Entry 5ICZ (X-ray diffraction, 2.55 A resolution); this record covers chains A and B of the 3 polymer chains in the assembly.

[Chain A]
Molecule: Cetuximab Fab light chain
Organism: Mus MUSCULUS, homo sapiens
Notes: antibody fragment or engineered binder
Chain sequence (213 residues; row label = number of the first residue in the row):
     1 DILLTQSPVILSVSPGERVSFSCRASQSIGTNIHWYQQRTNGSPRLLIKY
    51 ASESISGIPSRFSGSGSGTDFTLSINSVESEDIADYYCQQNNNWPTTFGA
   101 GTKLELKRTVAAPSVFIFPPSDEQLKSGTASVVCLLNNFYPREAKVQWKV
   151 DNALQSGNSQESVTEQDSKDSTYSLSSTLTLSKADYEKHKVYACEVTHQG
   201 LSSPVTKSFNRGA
Disulfide bonds: Cys23-Cys88, Cys134-Cys194

[Chain B]
Molecule: Cetuximab Fab heavy chain
Organism: Mus MUSCULUS, homo sapiens
Notes: antibody fragment or engineered binder
Chain sequence (221 residues; row label = number of the first residue in the row):
     1 QVQLKQSGPGLVQPSQSLSITCTVSGFSLTNYGVHWVRQSPGKGLEWLGV
    51 IWSGGNTDYNTPFTSRLSINKDNSKSQVFFKMNSLQSNDTAIYYCARALT
   101 YYDYEFAYWGQGTLVTVSAASTKGPSVFPLAPSSKSTSGGTAALGCLVKD
   151 YFPEPVTVSWNSGALTSGVHTFPAVLQSSGLYSLSSVVTVPSSSLGTQTY
   201 ICNVNHKPSNTKVDKRVEPKS
Not modelled in the structure: 134-137, 221
Disulfide bonds: Cys22-Cys95, Cys146-Cys202

[How chain A and chain B interact]
Residue-residue contacts (63; chain A residue first):
  His34(A) - Glu105(B)
  Tyr36(A) - Tyr104(B)
  Tyr36(A) - Glu105(B)
  Tyr36(A) - Phe106(B)  hydrogen bond (side chain-backbone)
  Tyr36(A) - Trp109(B)
  Gln38(A) - Gln39(B)  hydrogen bond
  Gln38(A) - Tyr94(B)  hydrogen bond
  Ser43(A) - Tyr94(B)
  Ser43(A) - Trp109(B)
  Ser43(A) - Gly110(B)  hydrogen bond (side chain-backbone)
  Ser43(A) - Gln111(B)
  Pro44(A) - Trp109(B)  hydrogen bond (backbone-side chain)
  Leu46(A) - Phe106(B)
  Leu46(A) - Ala107(B)  hydrophobic
  Lys49(A) - Leu99(B)
  Tyr50(A) - Asp103(B)  hydrogen bond
  Tyr87(A) - Gln39(B)
  Tyr87(A) - Leu45(B)  hydrophobic
  Gln89(A) - Tyr104(B)  hydrogen bond (side chain-backbone)
  Gln89(A) - Phe106(B)
  Asn91(A) - Asp103(B)
  Asn91(A) - Tyr104(B)
  Trp94(A) - Trp47(B)  hydrophobic
  Trp94(A) - Tyr59(B)
  Trp94(A) - Asn60(B)
  Trp94(A) - Thr61(B)
  Pro95(A) - Trp47(B)  hydrophobic
  Pro95(A) - Asn60(B)
  Thr96(A) - Trp47(B)
  Thr96(A) - Tyr104(B)
  Phe98(A) - Leu45(B)  hydrophobic
  Phe116(A) - Ala143(B)  hydrophobic
  Phe118(A) - Leu130(B)
  Phe118(A) - Ala131(B)
  Phe118(A) - Ala143(B)
  Ser121(A) - Phe128(B)
  Ser121(A) - Pro129(B)
  Glu123(A) - Val127(B)
  Glu123(A) - Phe128(B)
  Glu123(A) - Pro129(B)
  Glu123(A) - Lys215(B)  salt bridge
  Gln124(A) - Phe128(B)
  Gln124(A) - Lys149(B)
  Ser131(A) - Leu147(B)
  Ser131(A) - Lys149(B)
  Val133(A) - Leu130(B)  hydrophobic
  Leu135(A) - Phe172(B)  hydrophobic
  Asn137(A) - His170(B)
  Asn137(A) - Thr189(B)
  Asn138(A) - His170(B)  hydrogen bond
  Gln160(A) - Val175(B)
  Gln160(A) - Leu176(B)  hydrogen bond (side chain-backbone)
  Gln160(A) - Gln177(B)
  Glu161(A) - Val175(B)
  Ser162(A) - Phe172(B)
  Ser162(A) - Pro173(B)  hydrogen bond (side chain-backbone)
  Ser162(A) - Val175(B)
  Val163(A) - Pro173(B)
  Thr164(A) - Phe172(B)
  Ser174(A) - His170(B)  hydrogen bond
  Ser174(A) - Phe172(B)
  Leu175(A) - Phe172(B)
  Ser176(A) - Phe172(B)
Interface residues without a listed pair, chain A (36 interface residues in all): Gly42, Ile55, Asp122
Interface residues without a listed pair, chain B (42 interface residues in all): Val37, Glu46, Gly112, Ser138, Thr141, Leu144, Thr171, Ser185, Val187, Lys220

[In short]
36 residues of chain A face 42 of chain B across their interface; the contacts include 11 hydrogen bonds and 1
salt bridge. Polar pairs include Glu123(A)-Lys215(B), Tyr36(A)-Phe106(B) and Gln38(A)-Gln39(B).
Chain A is Cetuximab Fab light chain and chain B is Cetuximab Fab heavy chain, both from Mus MUSCULUS, homo
sapiens; the structure, Cetuximab Fab in complex with GQFDLSTRRLKG peptide, was determined by X-ray
diffraction together with 5ESQ, 5HPM, 5HYQ, 5ICX, 5ICY, 5ID0 and 5ID1 from the same study.
